4NMM - chain A; structure by X-ray diffraction, 1.89 A resolution.

[Chain A]
Name: GTPase KRas
Source organism: Homo sapiens
Notes: EC 3.6.5.2
UniProtKB: P01116 (RASK_HUMAN); residue numbers follow UniProt; this construct covers 1-169
Amino-acid sequence (170 residues; numbered 0 to 169; the number before each row is that of its first residue; numbering starts at 0):
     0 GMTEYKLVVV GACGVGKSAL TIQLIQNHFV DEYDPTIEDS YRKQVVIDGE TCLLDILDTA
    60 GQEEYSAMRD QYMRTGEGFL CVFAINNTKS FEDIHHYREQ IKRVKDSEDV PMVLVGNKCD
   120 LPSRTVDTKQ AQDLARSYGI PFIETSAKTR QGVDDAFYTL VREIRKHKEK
Construct notes: expression tag (0); engineered mutation Cys-12 (Gly in P01116)
UniProt features mapped onto this chain:
  - motif: Tyr-32 to Tyr-40 (Effector region)
  - binding site (GTP): Gly-10, Ala-11, Gly-13 to Ala-18, Val-29 to Thr-35, Ala-59, Gly-60, Asn-116 to Asp-119
  - modified residue: Met-1 (N-acetylmethionine), Thr-2 (N-acetylthreonine), Lys-104 (N6-acetyllysine)
  - glycosylation: Thr-35 (Microbial infection: O-linked (Glc) threonine)
  - natural variant: Lys-5 (K5E: In NS3; K5N: In GASC), Gly-10 (G10GG: In AML), Cys-12 (G12C: In lung carcinoma; this construct carries the variant), Gly-13 (G13D: In GASC, JMML and OES; G13R: In pylocytic astrocytoma), Val-14 (V14I: In NS3), Leu-19 (L19F: In OES), Gln-22 (Q22E: In CFC2; Q22R: In NS3), Pro-34 (P34L: In NS3; P34Q: In NS3; P34R: In CFC2), Ile-36 (I36M: In NS3), Thr-58 (T58I: In NS3), Ala-59 (A59T: In GASC), Gly-60 (G60R: In CFC2; G60S: In NS3), 5 further natural variant entries in UniProt
  - mutagenesis: Asp-38 (D38A: Decreased interaction with MAPKAP1/SIN1), Tyr-40 (Y40A: Decreased interaction with MAPKAP1/SIN1), Gln-61 (Q61L: Promotes GTP binding)
Covalent attachments: compound Y9Z linked to Cys-12
Ion coordination: Mg2+: Ser-17 (together with Y9Z)
Residues lining bound ligands: Y9Z (5'-O-[(S)-{[(S)-[2-(acetylamino)ethoxy](hydroxy)phosphoryl]oxy}(hydroxy)phosphoryl]guanosine): Gly-10, Ala-11, Gly-13, Val-14, Gly-15, Lys-16, Ser-17, Ala-18, Phe-28, Val-29, Asp-30, Glu-31, Tyr-32, Pro-34, Asp-57, Thr-58, Ala-59, Gly-60, Asn-116, Lys-117, Asp-119, Leu-120, Ser-145, Ala-146, Lys-147
What the authors report for this chain:
  - binding site for Y9Z: Cys-12, Lys-16, Pro-34
  - conformationally variable residues (side-chain flip): Cys-12, Tyr-32, Thr-35

[Summary]
Covalently linked compound Y9Z: at Cys-12. From UniProt: 21 GTP-binding residues and 3 mutagenesis sites. The
paper reports a binding site for Y9Z at Cys-12, Lys-16 and Pro-34; conformational variability at Cys-12,
Tyr-32 and Thr-35.
Chain A is GTPase KRas (Homo sapiens); the structure, Crystal Structure of a G12C Oncogenic Variant of Human
KRas Bound to a Novel GDP Competitive ..., was determined by X-ray diffraction, deposited together with 4LDJ
and 4OBE.
